PDB entry 8DQQ | X-ray diffraction, 2.33 A resolution | chains A and B

Chain A (and B):
Molecule: Coumarin Synthase
Source organism: Arabidopsis thaliana
Notes: chain B of this document is another copy of the same molecule, construct and numbering; everything in this record applies to it too
UniProt: Q8LF28 (Q8LF28_ARATH); numbering as in UniProt (aligned over 1-451)
Amino-acid sequence (451 residues; row label = number of the first residue in the row):
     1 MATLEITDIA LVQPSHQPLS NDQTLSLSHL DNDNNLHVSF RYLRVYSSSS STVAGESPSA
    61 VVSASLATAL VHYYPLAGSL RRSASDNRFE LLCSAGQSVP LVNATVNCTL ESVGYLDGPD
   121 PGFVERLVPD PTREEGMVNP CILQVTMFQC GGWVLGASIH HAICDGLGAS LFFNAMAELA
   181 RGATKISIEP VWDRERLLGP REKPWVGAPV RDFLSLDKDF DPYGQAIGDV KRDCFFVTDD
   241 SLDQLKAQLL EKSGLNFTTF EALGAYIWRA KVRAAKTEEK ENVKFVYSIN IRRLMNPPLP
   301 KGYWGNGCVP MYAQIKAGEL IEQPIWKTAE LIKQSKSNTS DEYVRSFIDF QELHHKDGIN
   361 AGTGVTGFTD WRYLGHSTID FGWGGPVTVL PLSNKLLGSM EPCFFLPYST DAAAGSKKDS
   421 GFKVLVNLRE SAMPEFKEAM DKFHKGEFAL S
Disordered / not traced: 1, 49-55, 120-121, 410-420 (chain B: 1, 49-55, 408-418)
Bound ions: Ca2+: Arg-211, Leu-214, Glu-322, Ser-451
Ligand contacts: 7-hydroxy-2H-chromen-2-one (07L): Phe-40, Tyr-42, Ile-159, His-160, His-161, Cys-164, Asp-165, Gly-166, Ala-169, Trp-371, Leu-396
Reported in the primary citation:
  - binding site for 7-hydroxy-2H-chromen-2-one: Phe-40, Tyr-42, Cys-164
  - mutagenesis - F40T, F40T/Y42S, H161A, H161Q, C164A, G166A, W371H, Y373A, Y373F: unchanged catalytic activity
  - mutagenesis - Y42F, G166L, W371A, W371M, W371V, L374A: decreased catalytic activity
  - mutagenesis - Y42F/H161A: abolished catalytic activity
  - mutagenesis - Y42F/H161A: decreased expression
  - catalytic residues: Leu-374

Interface between chain A and chain B:
Pairs across the interface (23):
  Glu-5(A) with Thr-258(B); Thr-259(B)
  Ile-6(A) with Tyr-373(B)
  Thr-7(A) with Tyr-373(B), hydrogen bond (backbone-side chain)
  Asp-8(A) with Asp-239(B); Tyr-373(B)
  Ile-9(A) with Tyr-373(B), hydrophobic
  Arg-82(A) with Arg-181(B), hydrogen bond (side chain-backbone); Gly-182(B), hydrogen bond (side chain-backbone); Ala-183(B)
  Thr-132(A) with Ser-187(B)
  Glu-134(A) with Glu-178(B); Arg-181(B), hydrogen bond (backbone-side chain); Ala-183(B); Ser-187(B)
  Glu-135(A) with Asn-174(B); Arg-181(B); Thr-378(B)
  Val-138(A) with Arg-181(B); Ser-377(B)
  Asn-139(A) with Ser-377(B), hydrogen bond; Thr-378(B)
  Asp-221(A) with Lys-185(B), salt bridge
Other interface residues (no listed pair), chain A (14 interface residues in all): Thr-3, Arg-133
Other interface residues (no listed pair), chain B (16 interface residues in all): Lys-336, Arg-372, Asp-380

Overview:
14 residues of chain A face 16 of chain B across their interface, with 5 hydrogen bonds and 1 salt bridge.
Among the polar pairs are Asp-221(A)/Lys-185(B), Thr-7(A)/Tyr-373(B) and Arg-82(A)/Arg-181(B). The paper
reports the catalytic residue Leu-374(A); Y42F, G166L and W371A of chain A, among others, reduce catalytic
activity; 16 substitutions were tested in all.
Chain A and chain B are both Coumarin Synthase (Arabidopsis thaliana); the structure, Crystal structure of
Arabidopsis thaliana COSY in complex with scopoletin, was determined by X-ray diffraction (same publication as
8DQO, 8DQP and 8DQR).
